PDB entry 8J04 | electron microscopy, 2.70 A resolution | chains A and F of the 8 polymer chains in the assembly

Chain A:
Name: Potassium voltage-gated channel subfamily KQT member 2
Organism: Homo sapiens
UniProt: O43526 (KCNQ2_HUMAN); residue numbers follow UniProt; this construct covers 64-702
Chain sequence (656 residues; row label = number of the first residue in the row):
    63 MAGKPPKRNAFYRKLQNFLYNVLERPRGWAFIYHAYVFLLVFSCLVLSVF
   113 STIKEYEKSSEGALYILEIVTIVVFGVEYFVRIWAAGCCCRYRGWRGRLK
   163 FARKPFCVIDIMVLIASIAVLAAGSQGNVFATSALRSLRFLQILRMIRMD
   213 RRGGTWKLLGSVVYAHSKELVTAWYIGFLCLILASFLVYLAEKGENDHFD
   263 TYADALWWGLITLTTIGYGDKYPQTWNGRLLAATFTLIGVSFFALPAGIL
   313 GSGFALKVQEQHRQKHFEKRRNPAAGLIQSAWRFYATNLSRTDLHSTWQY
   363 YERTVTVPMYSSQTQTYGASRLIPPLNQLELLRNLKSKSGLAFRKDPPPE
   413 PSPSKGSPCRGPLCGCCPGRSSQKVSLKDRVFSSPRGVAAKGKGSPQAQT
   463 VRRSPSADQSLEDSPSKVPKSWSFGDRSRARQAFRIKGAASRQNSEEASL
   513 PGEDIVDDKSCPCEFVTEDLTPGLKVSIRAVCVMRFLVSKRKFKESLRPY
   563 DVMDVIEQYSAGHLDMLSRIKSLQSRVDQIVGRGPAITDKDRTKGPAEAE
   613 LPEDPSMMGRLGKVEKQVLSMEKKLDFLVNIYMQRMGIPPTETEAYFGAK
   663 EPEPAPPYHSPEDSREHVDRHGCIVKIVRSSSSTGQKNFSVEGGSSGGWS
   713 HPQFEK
Not modelled in the structure: 63-69, 185-194, 368-534, 579-718
Sequence notes: initiating methionine (63); expression tag (703-718)
Residues lining bound ligands:
  - 9MF (methyl N-[4-[(4-fluorophenyl)methyl-prop-2-ynyl-amino]-2,6-dimethyl-phenyl]carbamate), molecule 1: F93, H96, F100, M211, D212
  - 9MF, molecule 2: V233, W236, Y237, F240
  - 9MF, molecule 3: A235, W236, G239, F240, F304, F305, P308, L312
  - 9MF, molecule 4: L299, I300, S303, F304
From the paper describing this entry:
  - binding site for 9MF: F100, F104, M211, V233, W236, Y237, F240, L299, I300, F304, F305, P308, L312

Chain F:
Name: Calmodulin-1
Organism: Homo sapiens
UniProt: P0DP23 (CALM1_HUMAN); residue numbers follow UniProt; this construct covers 1-149
Chain sequence (177 residues; numbered 1 to 177; the number before each row is that of its first residue):
     1 MADQLTEEQIAEFKEAFSLFDKDGDGTITTKELGTVMRSLGQNPTEAELQ
    51 DMINEVDADGNGTIDFPEFLTMMARKMKDTDSEEEIREAFRVFDKDGNGY
   101 ISAAELRHVMTNLGEKLTDEEVDEMIREADIDGDGQVNYEEFVQMMTAKL
   151 EGGSSGGLVPRGSGGSSGGHHHHHHHH
Not modelled in the structure: 1-5, 149-177
Sequence notes: expression tag (150-177)
Swiss-Prot annotation at these positions:
  - binding site (Ca(2+)): D21, D23, D25, T27, E32, D57, D59, N61, T63, E68, D94, D96, N98, Y100, E105, D130, D132, D134, Q136, E141
  - modified residue: A2 (N-acetylalanine), K22 (N6-acetyllysine), T45 (Phosphothreonine), S82 (Phosphoserine), K95 (N6-acetyllysine), Y100 (Phosphotyrosine), S102 (Phosphoserine), T111 (Phosphothreonine), K116 (N6,N6,N6-trimethyllysine), Y139 (Phosphotyrosine)
  - cross-link: K22 (Glycyl lysine isopeptide (Lys-Gly) (interchain with G-Cter in SUMO2))
  - natural variant: N54 (N54I: In CPVT4), F90 (F90L: In LQT14), N98 (N98S: In CPVT4), D130 (D130G: In LQT14), E141 (E141G: In LQT14; E141V: In LQT14), F142 (F142L: In LQT14)

Chain A / chain F interface:
Pairs across the interface - 78 pairs, chain A then chain F:
  A72(A) - D134(F)
  N79(A) - Y100(F)  hydrogen bond
  N83(A) - N98(F)
  R87(A) - Y139(F)
  C151(A) - Q144(F)
  C152(A) - E141(F)
  C152(A) - Q144(F)  hydrogen bond (backbone-side chain)
  C152(A) - M145(F)
  R153(A) - Q144(F)  hydrogen bond (backbone-side chain)
  R332(A) - V92(F)
  R333(A) - V92(F)  hydrogen bond (side chain-backbone)
  R333(A) - F93(F)
  R333(A) - K95(F)
  N334(A) - L113(F)
  A336(A) - A89(F)  hydrophobic
  A336(A) - F93(F)
  A337(A) - F93(F)
  A337(A) - M110(F)
  A337(A) - L113(F)  hydrophobic
  L339(A) - E85(F)
  I340(A) - F90(F)  hydrophobic
  I340(A) - F93(F)  hydrophobic
  I340(A) - M110(F)  hydrophobic
  Q341(A) - M110(F)  hydrogen bond (side chain-backbone)
  Q341(A) - E115(F)  hydrogen bond (side chain-backbone)
  Q341(A) - K116(F)
  Q341(A) - L117(F)
  Q341(A) - M125(F)
  W344(A) - L117(F)
  W344(A) - E124(F)
  W344(A) - M125(F)  hydrophobic
  R345(A) - E115(F)
  R345(A) - L117(F)
  F346(A) - K76(F)
  Y347(A) - E128(F)  hydrogen bond
  Y347(A) - M146(F)  hydrophobic
  N350(A) - K76(F)  hydrogen bond
  R353(A) - E128(F)  salt bridge
  L356(A) - E124(F)
  S358(A) - E120(F)  hydrogen bond
  S358(A) - E124(F)
  T359(A) - E121(F)  hydrogen bond
  Y362(A) - K116(F)  hydrogen bond (side chain-backbone)
  Y362(A) - L117(F)  hydrophobic
  Y362(A) - T118(F)
  Y362(A) - E121(F)
  T366(A) - L40(F)
  T366(A) - G41(F)
  V367(A) - L40(F)
  G535(A) - E12(F)  hydrogen bond (backbone-side chain)
  G535(A) - E15(F)  hydrogen bond (backbone-side chain)
  G535(A) - L19(F)
  V538(A) - E12(F)
  V538(A) - A16(F)  hydrophobic
  S539(A) - L19(F)
  S539(A) - F20(F)
  A542(A) - F69(F)  hydrophobic
  A542(A) - M73(F)  hydrophobic
  V543(A) - M37(F)  hydrophobic
  V545(A) - M72(F)  hydrophobic
  M546(A) - M52(F)  hydrophobic
  M546(A) - E55(F)
  M546(A) - V56(F)  hydrophobic
  M546(A) - M72(F)  hydrophobic
  R547(A) - L40(F)
  L549(A) - E55(F)
  L549(A) - M72(F)  hydrophobic
  V550(A) - D51(F)
  V550(A) - E55(F)
  K552(A) - S82(F)
  K552(A) - E85(F)
  R553(A) - N54(F)  hydrogen bond (side chain-backbone)
  R553(A) - E55(F)  salt bridge
  F555(A) - E85(F)
  K556(A) - E84(F)  salt bridge
  K556(A) - E85(F)
  K556(A) - E88(F)  salt bridge
  L559(A) - E88(F)
Also at the interface, not in a pair above, chain A (49 interface residues in all): K76, L351, S352, Y363, I540, R541, K554
Also at the interface, not in a pair above, chain F (52 interface residues in all): Q9, S39, T80, R87, N138, E140, F142

In short:
49 residues of chain A and 52 residues of chain F are in contact, with 14 hydrogen bonds and 4 salt bridges.
Polar contacts include R353(A)-E128(F), R553(A)-E55(F) and K556(A)-E84(F). Chain A binds 4 copies of compound
9MF. From the paper: a binding site for 9MF at F100(A), F104(A) and M211(A) among others.
Here chain A is Potassium voltage-gated channel subfamily KQT member 2 and chain F is Calmodulin-1, both from
Homo sapiens. Entry 8J04 (Human KCNQ2-CaM-HN37 complex in the presence of PIP2) was determined by electron
microscopy together with 8J00, 8J01, 8J02, 8J03, 8J05 and 8W4U from the same study.
